9E14 - chains B and J of the 14 polymer chains in the assembly; structure by electron microscopy, 5.00 A resolution (low resolution: residue-level contacts below are approximate; hydrogen-bond / salt-bridge calls are withheld).

== Chain B ==
Molecule: Cytoplasmic dynein 1 heavy chain 1
Source organism: Homo sapiens
UniProt: Q14204 (DYHC1_HUMAN); residues 1-4646 here = UniProt positions 1-4646
Chain sequence (4646 residues; numbered 1 to 4646; the number before each row is that of its first residue):
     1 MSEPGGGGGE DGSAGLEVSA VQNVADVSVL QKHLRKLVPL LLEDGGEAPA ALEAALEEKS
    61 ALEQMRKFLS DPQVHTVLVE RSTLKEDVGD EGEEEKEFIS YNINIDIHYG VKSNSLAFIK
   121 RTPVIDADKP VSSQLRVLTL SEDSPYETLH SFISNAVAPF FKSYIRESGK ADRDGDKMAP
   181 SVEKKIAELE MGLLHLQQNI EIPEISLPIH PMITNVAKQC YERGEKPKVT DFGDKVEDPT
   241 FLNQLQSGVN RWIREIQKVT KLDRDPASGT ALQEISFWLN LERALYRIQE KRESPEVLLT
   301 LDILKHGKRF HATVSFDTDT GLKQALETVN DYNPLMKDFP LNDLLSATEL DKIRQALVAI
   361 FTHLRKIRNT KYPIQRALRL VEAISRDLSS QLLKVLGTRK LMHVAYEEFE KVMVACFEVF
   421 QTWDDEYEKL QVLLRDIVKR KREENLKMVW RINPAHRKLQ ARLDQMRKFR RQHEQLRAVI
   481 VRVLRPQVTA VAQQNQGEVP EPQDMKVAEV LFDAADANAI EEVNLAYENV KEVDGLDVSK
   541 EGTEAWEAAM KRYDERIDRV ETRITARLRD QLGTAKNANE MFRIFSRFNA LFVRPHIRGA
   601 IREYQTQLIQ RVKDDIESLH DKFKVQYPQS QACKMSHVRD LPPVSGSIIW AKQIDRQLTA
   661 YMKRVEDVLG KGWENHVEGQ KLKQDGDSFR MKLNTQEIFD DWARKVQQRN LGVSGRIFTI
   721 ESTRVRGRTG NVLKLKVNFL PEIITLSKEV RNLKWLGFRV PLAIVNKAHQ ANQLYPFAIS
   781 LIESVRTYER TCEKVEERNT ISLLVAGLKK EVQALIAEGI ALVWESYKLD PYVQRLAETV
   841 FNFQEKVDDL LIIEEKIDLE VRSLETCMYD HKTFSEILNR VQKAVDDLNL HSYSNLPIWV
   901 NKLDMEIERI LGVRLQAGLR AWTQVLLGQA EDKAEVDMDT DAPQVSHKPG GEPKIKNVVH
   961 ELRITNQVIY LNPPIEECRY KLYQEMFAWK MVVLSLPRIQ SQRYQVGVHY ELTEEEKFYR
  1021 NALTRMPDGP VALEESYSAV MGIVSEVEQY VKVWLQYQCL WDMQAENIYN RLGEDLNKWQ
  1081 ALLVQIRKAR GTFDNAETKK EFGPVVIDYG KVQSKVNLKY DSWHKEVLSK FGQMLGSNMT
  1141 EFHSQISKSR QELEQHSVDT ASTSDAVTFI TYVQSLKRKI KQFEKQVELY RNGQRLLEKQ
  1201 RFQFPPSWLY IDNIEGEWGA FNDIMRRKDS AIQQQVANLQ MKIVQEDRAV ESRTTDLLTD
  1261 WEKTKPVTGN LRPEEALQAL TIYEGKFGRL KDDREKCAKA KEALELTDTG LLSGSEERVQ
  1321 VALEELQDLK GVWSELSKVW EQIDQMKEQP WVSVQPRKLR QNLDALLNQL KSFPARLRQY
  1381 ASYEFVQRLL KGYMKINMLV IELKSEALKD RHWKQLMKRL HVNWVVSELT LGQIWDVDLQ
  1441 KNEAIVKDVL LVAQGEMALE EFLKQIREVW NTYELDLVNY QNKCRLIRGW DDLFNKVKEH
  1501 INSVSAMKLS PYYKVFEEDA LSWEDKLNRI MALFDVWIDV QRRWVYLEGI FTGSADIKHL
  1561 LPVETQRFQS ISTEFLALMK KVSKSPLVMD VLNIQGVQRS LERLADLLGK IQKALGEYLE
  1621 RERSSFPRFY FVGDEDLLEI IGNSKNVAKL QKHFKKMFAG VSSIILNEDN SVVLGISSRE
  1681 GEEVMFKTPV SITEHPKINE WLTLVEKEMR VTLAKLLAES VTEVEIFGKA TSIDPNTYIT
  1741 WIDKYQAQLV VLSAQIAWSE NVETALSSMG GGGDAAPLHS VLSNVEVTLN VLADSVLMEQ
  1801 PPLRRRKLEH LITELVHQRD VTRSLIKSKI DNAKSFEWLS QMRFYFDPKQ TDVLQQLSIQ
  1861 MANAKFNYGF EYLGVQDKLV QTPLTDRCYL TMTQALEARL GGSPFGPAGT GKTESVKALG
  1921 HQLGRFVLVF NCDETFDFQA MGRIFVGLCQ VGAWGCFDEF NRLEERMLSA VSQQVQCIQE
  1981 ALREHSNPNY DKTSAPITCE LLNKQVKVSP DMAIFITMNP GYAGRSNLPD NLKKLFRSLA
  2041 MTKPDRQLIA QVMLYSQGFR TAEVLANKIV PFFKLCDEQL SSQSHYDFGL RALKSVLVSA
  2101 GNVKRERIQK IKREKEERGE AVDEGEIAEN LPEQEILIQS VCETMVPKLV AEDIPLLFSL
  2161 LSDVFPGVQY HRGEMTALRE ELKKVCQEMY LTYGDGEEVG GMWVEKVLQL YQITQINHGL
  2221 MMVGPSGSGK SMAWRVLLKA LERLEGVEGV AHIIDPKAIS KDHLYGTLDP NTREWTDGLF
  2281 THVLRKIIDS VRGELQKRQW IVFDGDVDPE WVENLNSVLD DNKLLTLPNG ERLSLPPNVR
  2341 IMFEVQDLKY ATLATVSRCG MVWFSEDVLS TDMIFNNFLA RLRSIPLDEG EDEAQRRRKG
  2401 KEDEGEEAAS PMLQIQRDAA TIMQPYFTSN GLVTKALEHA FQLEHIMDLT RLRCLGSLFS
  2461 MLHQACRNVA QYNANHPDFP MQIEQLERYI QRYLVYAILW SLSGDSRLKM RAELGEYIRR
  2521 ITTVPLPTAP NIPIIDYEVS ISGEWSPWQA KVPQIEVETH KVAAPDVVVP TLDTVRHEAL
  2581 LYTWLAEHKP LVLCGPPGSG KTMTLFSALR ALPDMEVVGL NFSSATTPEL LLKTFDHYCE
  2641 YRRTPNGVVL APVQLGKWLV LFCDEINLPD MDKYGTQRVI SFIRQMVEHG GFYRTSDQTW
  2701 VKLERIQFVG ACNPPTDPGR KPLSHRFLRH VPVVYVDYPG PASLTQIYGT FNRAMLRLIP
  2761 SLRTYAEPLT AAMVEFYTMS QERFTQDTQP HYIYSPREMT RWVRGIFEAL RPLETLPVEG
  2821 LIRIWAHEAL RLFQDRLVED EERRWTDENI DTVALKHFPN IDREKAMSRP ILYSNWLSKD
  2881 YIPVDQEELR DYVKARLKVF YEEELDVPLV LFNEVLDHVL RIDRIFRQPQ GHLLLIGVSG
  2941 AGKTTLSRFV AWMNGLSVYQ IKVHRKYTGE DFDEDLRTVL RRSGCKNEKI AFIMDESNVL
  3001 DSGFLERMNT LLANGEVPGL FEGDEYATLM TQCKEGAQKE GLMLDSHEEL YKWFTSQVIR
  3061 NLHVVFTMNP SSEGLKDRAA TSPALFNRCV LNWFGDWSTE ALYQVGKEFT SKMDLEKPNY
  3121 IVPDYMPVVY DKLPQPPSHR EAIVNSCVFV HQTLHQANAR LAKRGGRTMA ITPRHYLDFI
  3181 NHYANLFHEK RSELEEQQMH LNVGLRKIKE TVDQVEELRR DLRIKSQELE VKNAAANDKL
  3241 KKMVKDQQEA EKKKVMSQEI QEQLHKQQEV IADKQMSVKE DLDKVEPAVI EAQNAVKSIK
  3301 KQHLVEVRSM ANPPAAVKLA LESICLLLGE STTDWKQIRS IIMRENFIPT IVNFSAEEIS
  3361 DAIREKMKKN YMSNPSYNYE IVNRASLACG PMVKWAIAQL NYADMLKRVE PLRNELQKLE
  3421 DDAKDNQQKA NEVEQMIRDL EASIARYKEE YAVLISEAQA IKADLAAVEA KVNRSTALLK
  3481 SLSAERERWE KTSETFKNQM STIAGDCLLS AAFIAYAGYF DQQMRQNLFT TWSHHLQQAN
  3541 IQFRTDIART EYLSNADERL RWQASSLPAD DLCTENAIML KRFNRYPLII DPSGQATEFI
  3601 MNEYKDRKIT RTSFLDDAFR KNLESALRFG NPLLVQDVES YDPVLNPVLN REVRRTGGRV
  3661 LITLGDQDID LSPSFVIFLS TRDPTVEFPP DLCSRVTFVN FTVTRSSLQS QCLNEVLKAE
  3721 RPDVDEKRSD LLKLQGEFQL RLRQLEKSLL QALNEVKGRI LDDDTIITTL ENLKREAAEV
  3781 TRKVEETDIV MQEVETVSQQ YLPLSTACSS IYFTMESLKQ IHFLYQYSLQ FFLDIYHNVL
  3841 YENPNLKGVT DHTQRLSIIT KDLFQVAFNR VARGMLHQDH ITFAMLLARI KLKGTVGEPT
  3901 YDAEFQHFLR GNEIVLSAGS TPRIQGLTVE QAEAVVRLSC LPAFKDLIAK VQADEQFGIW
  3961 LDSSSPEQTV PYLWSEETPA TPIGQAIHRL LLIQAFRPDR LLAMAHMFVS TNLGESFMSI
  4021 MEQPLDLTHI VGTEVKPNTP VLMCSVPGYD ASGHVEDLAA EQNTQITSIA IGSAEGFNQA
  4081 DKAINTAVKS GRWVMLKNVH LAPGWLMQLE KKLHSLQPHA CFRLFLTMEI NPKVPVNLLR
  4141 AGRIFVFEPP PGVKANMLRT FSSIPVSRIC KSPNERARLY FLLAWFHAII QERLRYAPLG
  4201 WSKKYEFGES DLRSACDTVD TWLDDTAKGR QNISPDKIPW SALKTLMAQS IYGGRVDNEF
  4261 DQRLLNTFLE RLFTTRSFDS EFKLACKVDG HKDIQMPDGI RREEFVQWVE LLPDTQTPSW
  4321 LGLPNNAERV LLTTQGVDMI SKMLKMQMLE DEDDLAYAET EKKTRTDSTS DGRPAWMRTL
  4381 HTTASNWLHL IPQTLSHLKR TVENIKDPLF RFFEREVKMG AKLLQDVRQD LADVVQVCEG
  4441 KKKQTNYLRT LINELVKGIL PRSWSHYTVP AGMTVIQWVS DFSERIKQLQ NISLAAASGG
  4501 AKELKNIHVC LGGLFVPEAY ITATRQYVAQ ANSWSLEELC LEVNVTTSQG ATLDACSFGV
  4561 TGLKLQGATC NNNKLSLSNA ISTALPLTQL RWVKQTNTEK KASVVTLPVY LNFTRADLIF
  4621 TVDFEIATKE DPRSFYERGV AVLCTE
Unresolved in the structure: 1-19, 489-511, 928-952, 1002-1012, 2390-2409, 4348-4373, 4646
Ion coordination: Mg2+ site 1: Thr1913 (together with ADP); Mg2+ site 2: Ser2231, Glu2344 (together with ATP)
Small-molecule neighbours:
  - ADP (adenosine-5'-diphosphate), molecule 1: Leu1879, Val1880, Thr1882, Thr1885, Pro1907, Ala1908, Gly1909, Thr1910, Gly1911, Lys1912, Thr1913, Glu1914, Thr2017, Ile2049, Leu2090, Arg2091, Lys2094, Asp2320, Asp2321, Arg2358
  - ADP, molecule 2: Val2567, Val2568, Val2569, Thr2571, Thr2574, Pro2596, Pro2597, Gly2598, Ser2599, Gly2600, Lys2601, Thr2602, Met2603, Asp2664, Ile2747, Tyr2748, Phe2751, Pro2796, Arg2797, Thr2800
  - ADP, molecule 3: Val2907, Pro2908, Leu2909, Val2910, Phe2912, Val2915, Val2938, Ser2939, Gly2940, Ala2941, Gly2942, Lys2943, Thr2944, Thr2945, Trp3097, Arg3174, Leu3177, Asn3650
  - ATP (adenosine-5'-triphosphate): Leu2191, Thr2192, Trp2203, Pro2225, Ser2226, Gly2227, Ser2228, Gly2229, Lys2230, Ser2231, Met2232, Glu2344, Leu2369, Met2373, Ile2374, Asn2377, Leu2452, Arg2684, Glu2688, Arg2726, Arg2729
UniProt features mapped onto this chain:
  - binding site (ATP): Gly1906 to Thr1913, Gly2224 to Ser2231, Gly2595 to Thr2602, Gly2937 to Thr2944
  - modified residue: Ser2 (N-acetylserine), Ser70 (Phosphoserine), Lys1125 (N6-acetyllysine), Ser1230 (Phosphoserine), Lys3480 (N6-acetyllysine), Ser4162 (Phosphoserine), Lys4283 (N6-acetyllysine), Thr4366 (Phosphothreonine), Ser4368 (Phosphoserine)
  - natural variant: Glu94 (E94K: Found in a patient with spinal muscular atrophy; uncertain significance), Lys129 (K129I: In CDCBM13), Arg264 (R264L: In SMALED1), His306 (H306R: In CMT2O and SMALED1), Ile584 (I584L: In SMALED1), Arg598 (R598C: In CMT2O and SMALED1), Thr659 to Met662 (deletion: In CDCBM13), Lys671 (K671E: In SMALED1), Pro776 (P776L: In SMALED1), Tyr970 (Y970C: In SMALED1), Gly1132 (G1132E: In SMALED1), Gln1194 (Q1194R: In CMT2O), 9 further natural variant entries in UniProt

== Chain J ==
Molecule: Dynein light chain 1, cytoplasmic
Source organism: Homo sapiens
UniProt: P63167 (DYL1_HUMAN); numbering as in UniProt (aligned over 1-89)
Chain sequence (89 residues; row label = number of the first residue in the row):
     1 MCDRKAVIKN ADMSEEMQQD SVECATQALE KYNIEKDIAA HIKKEFDKKY NPTWHCIVGR
    61 NFGSYVTHET KHFIYFYLGQ VAILLFKSG

== How chain B and chain J interact ==
Residue-residue contacts (27; chain B residue first):
  Ile1146(B) - Asp12(J)
  Ser1147(B) - Lys71(J)
  Arg1150(B) - Thr70(J)
  Phe1202(B) - Lys5(J)
  Gln1203(B) - Lys5(J)
  Phe1204(B) - Lys5(J)
  Pro1206(B) - Glu15(J)
  Pro1206(B) - Gln19(J)
  Ser1207(B) - Glu15(J)
  Trp1208(B) - Glu15(J)
  Leu1209(B) - Glu15(J)
  Leu1209(B) - Gln18(J)
  Tyr1210(B) - Ala6(J)
  Tyr1210(B) - Val7(J)
  Tyr1210(B) - Ile8(J)
  Asp1212(B) - Lys9(J)
  Asp1212(B) - Asn10(J)
  Asn1213(B) - Ile8(J)
  Asn1213(B) - Lys9(J)
  Asn1213(B) - Asn10(J)
  Asn1213(B) - Ala11(J)
  Asn1213(B) - Gln18(J)
  Asn1213(B) - Tyr75(J)
  Gly1216(B) - Asn10(J)
  Glu1217(B) - Asn10(J)
  Glu1217(B) - Ala11(J)
  Glu1217(B) - Asp12(J)
Interface residues without a listed pair, chain J (15 interface residues in all): Met13

== Summary ==
The chain B/chain J interface involves 15 residues from each chain. Ligands of chain B: 3 copies of ADP and
ATP. Ser2231(B) and Glu2344(B) coordinate Mg2+ site 2. UniProt lists 32 ATP-binding residues on chain B.
Chain B is Cytoplasmic dynein 1 heavy chain 1 and chain J is Dynein light chain 1, cytoplasmic, both from Homo
sapiens; the structure, Full-length human dynein-1 in phi-like comformation bound to a Lis1 dimer under
Nde1-Lis1 condition, was determined by electron microscopy (same publication as 9E0Z, 9E10, 9E11, 9E12 and
9E13).
